1JZZ - chains A and L of the 4 polymer chains in the assembly; structure by X-ray diffraction, 3.80 A resolution.

== Chain A ==
Molecule: 23S rRNA
From: Deinococcus radiodurans
Sequence (2880 nucleotides; numbered 1 to 2880; the number before each row is that of its first residue):
     1 GGUCAAGAUAGUAAGGGUCCACGGUGGAUGCCCUGGCGCUGGAGCCGAUG
    51 AAGGACGCGAUUACCUGCGAAAAGCCCCGACGAGCUGGAGAUACGCUUUG
   101 ACUCGGGGAUGUCCGAAUGGGGAAACCCACCUCGUAAGAGGUAUCCGCAA
   151 GGAUGGGAACUCAGGGAACUGAAACAUCUCAGUACCUGAAGGAGAAGAAA
   201 GAGAAUUCGAUUCCGUUAGUAGCGGCGAGCGAACCCGGAUCAGCCCAAAC
   251 CGAAACGCUUGCGUUUCGGGGUUGUAGGACCAGUUUUUAAGAUUCAACCC
   301 CUCAAGCCGAAGUGGCUGGAAAGCUACACCUCAGAAGGUGAGAGUCCUGU
   351 AGGCGAACGAGCGGUUGACUGUACUGGCACCUGAGUAGGUCGUUGUUCGU
   401 GAAACGAUGACUGAAUCCGCGCGGACCACCGCGCAAGGCUAAAUACUCCC
   451 AGUGACCGAUAGCGCAUAGUACCGUGAGGGAAAGGUGAAAAGAACCCCGG
   501 GAGGGGAGUGAAAGAGAACCUGAAACCGUGGACUUACAAGCAGUCAUGGC
   551 ACCUUAUGCGUGUUAUGGCGUGCCUAUUGAAGCAUGAGCCGGCGACUUAG
   601 ACCUGACGUGCGAGCUUAAGUUGAAAAACGGAGGCGGAGCGAAAGCGAGU
   651 CCGAAUAGGGCGGCAUUAGUACGUCGGGCUAGACUCGAAACCAGGUGAGC
   701 UAAGCAUGACCAGGUUGAAACCCCCGUGACAGGGGGCGGAGGACCGAACC
   751 GGUGCCUGCUGAAACAGUCUCGGAUGAGUUGUGUUUAGGAGUGAAAAGCU
   801 AACCGAACCUGGAGAUAGCUAGUUCUCCCCGAAAUGUAUUGAGGUACAGC
   851 CUCGGAUGUUGACCAUGUCCUGUAGAGCACUCACAAGGCUAGGGGGCCUA
   901 CCAGCUUACCAAACCUUAUGAAACUCCGAAGGGGCACGCGUUUAGUCCGG
   951 GAGUGAGGCUGCGAGAGCUAACUUCCGUAGCCGAGAGGGAAACAACCCAG
  1001 ACCAUCAGCUAAGGUCCCUAAAUGAUCGCUCAGUGGUUAAGGAUGUGUCG
  1051 UCGCAUAGACAGCCAGGAGGUUGGCUUAGAAGCAGCCACCCUUCAAAGAG
  1101 UGCGUAAUAGCUCACUGGUCGAGUGACGAUGCGCCGAAAAUGAUCGGGGC
  1151 UCAAGUGAUCUACCGAAGCUAUGGAUUCAACUCGCGAAGCGAGUUGUCUG
  1201 GUAGGGGAGCGUUCAGUCCGCGGAGAAGCCAUACCGGAAGGAGUGGUGGA
  1251 GCCGACUGAAGUGCGGAUGCCGGCAUGAGUAACGAUAAAAGAAGUGAGAA
  1301 UCUUCUUCGCCGUAAGGACAAGGGUUCCUGGGGAAGGGUCGUCCGCCCAG
  1351 GGAAAGUCGGGACCUAAGGUGAGGCCGAACGGCGCAGCCGAUGGACAGCA
  1401 GGUCAAGAUUCCUGCACCGAUCAUGUGGAGUGAUGGAGGGACGCAUUACG
  1451 CUAUCCAAUGCCAAGCUAUGGCUAUGCUGGUUGGUACGCUCAAGGGCGAU
  1501 CGGGUCAGAAAAUCUACCGGUCACAUGCCUCAGACGUAUCGGGAGCUUCC
  1551 UCGGAAGCGAAGUUGGAAACGCGACGGUGCCAAGAAAAGCUUCUAAACGU
  1601 UGAAACAUGAUUGCCCGUACCGCAAACCGACACAGGUGUCCGAGUGUCAA
  1651 UGCACUAAGGCGCGCGAGAGAACCCUCGUUAAGGAACUUUGCAAUCUCAC
  1701 CCCGUAACUUCGGAAGAAGGGGUCCCCACGCUUCGCGUGGGGCGCAGUGA
  1751 AUAGGCCCAGGCGACUGUUUACCAAAAUCACAGCACUCUGCCAACACGAA
  1801 CAGUGGACGUAUAGGGUGUGACGCCUGCCCGGUGCCGGAAGGUCAAGUGG
  1851 AGCGGUGCAAGCUGCGAAAUGAAGCCCCGGUGAACGGCGGCCGUAACUAU
  1901 AACGGUCCUAAGGUAGCGAAAUUCCUUGUCGGGUAAGUUCCGACCUGCAC
  1951 GAAAGGCGUAACGAUCUGGGCGCUGUCUCAACGAGGGACUCGGUGAAAUU
  2001 GAAUUGGCUGUAAAGAUGCGGCCUACCCGUAGCAGGACGAAAAGACCCCG
  2051 UGGAGCUUUACUAUAGUCUGGCAUUGGGAUUCGGGUUUCUCUGCGUAGGA
  2101 UAGGUGGGAGCCUGCGAAACUGGCCUUUUGGGGUCGGUGGAGGCAACGGU
  2151 GAAAUACCACCCUGAGAAACUUGGAUUUCUAACCUGAAAAAUCACUUUCG
  2201 GGGACCGUGCUUGGCGGGUAGUUUGACUGGGGCGGUCGCCUCCCAAAAUG
  2251 UAACGGAGGCGCCCAAAGGUCACCUCAAGACGGUUGGAAAUCGUCUGUAG
  2301 AGCGCAAAGGUAGAAGGUGGCUUGACUGCGAGACUGACACGUCGAGCAGG
  2351 GAGGAAACUCGGGCUUAGUGAACCGGUGGUACCGUGUGGAAGGGCCAUCG
  2401 AUCAACGGAUAAAAGUUACCCCGGGGAUAACAGGCUGAUCUCCCCCGAGA
  2451 GUCCAUAUCGGCGGGGAGGUUUGGCACCUCGAUGUCGGCUCGUCGCAUCC
  2501 UGGGGCUGAAGAAGGUCCCAAGGGUUGGGCUGUUCGCCCAUUAAAGCGGC
  2551 ACGCGAGCUGGGUUCAGAACGUCGUGAGACAGUUCGGUCUCUAUCCGCUA
  2601 CGGGCGCAGGAGAAUUGAGGGGAGUUGCUCCUAGUACGAGAGGACCGGAG
  2651 UGAACGGACCGCUGGUCUCCCUGCUGUCGUACCAACGGCACAUGCAGGGU
  2701 AGCUAUGUCCGGAACGGAUAACCGCUGAAAGCAUCUAAGCGGGAAGCCAG
  2751 CCCCAAGAUGAGUUCUCCCACUGUUUAUCAGGUAAGACUCCCGGAAGACC
  2801 ACCGGGUUAAGAGGCCAGGCGUGCACGCAUAGCAAUGUGUUCAGCGGACU
  2851 GGUGCUCAUCAGUCGAGGUCUUGACCACUC
Disordered / not traced: 249-289, 374-383, 893-908, 2098-2102, 2111-2116, 2126-2131, 2141-2156, 2775-2777, 2878-2880
Small-molecule neighbours:
  - Mg2+ (MG): A2045, C2420, C2421
  - roxithromycin (ROX): C1773, A2040, A2041, A2042, A2045, A2482, G2484, U2588, C2589, U2590
What the authors report for this chain:
  - binding site for roxithromycin: A2041, A2042, A2045, G2484, U2588

== Chain L ==
Molecule: Ribosomal Protein L22
From: Deinococcus radiodurans
UniProtKB: Q9RXJ7 (RL22_DEIRA); residues 1-134 here = UniProt positions 1-134
Chain sequence (134 residues; row label = number of the first residue in the row):
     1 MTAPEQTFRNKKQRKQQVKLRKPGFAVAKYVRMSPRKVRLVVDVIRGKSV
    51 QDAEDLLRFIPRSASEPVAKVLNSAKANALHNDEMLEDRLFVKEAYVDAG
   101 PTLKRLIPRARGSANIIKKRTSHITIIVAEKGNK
Disordered / not traced: 1-4

== How chain A and chain L interact ==
Residue-residue contacts - 22 pairs, chain A then chain L:
  G24(A) with Ala99(L), sugar contact
  G26(A) with Pro101(L), phosphate contact
  C498(A) with Ser74(L), base contact
  G504(A) with Ala26(L), sugar contact
  G506(A) with Arg21(L), phosphate contact
  A512(A) with Gln16(L), phosphate contact
  A513(A) with Lys19(L), phosphate contact
  G514(A) with Lys15(L), base contact
  U760(A) with Ala110(L), phosphate contact
  G761(A) with Arg109(L), phosphate contact; Ala110(L), phosphate contact
  A763(A) with Ala110(L), phosphate contact
  A764(A) with Arg111(L), sugar contact; Gly112(L), base contact
  G1225(A) with Lys12(L), base contact
  A1630(A) with Pro108(L), base contact; Ala114(L), base contact
  G1992(A) with Arg62(L), phosphate contact
  G1993(A) with Arg62(L), phosphate contact
  G1995(A) with Lys119(L), phosphate contact
  A1996(A) with Ile117(L), sugar contact; Lys118(L), phosphate contact
Other interface residues (no listed pair), chain A (22 interface residues in all): U25, C497, G503, U1994
Other interface residues (no listed pair), chain L (28 interface residues in all): Lys22, Pro23, Ala28, Lys29, Met33, Ser63, Asn73, Ala77, Asp98

== Summary ==
22 residues of chain A and 28 residues of chain L are in contact. Ligands of chain A: roxithromycin and Mg2+.
From the paper: a binding site for roxithromycin at A2041(A), A2042(A) and A2045(A) among others.
Chain A is 23S rRNA and chain L is Ribosomal Protein L22, both from Deinococcus radiodurans; the structure,
Structural Basis for the Interaction of Antibiotics with the Peptidyl Transferase Center in Eubacteria, was
determined by X-ray diffraction, deposited together with 1J5A, 1JZX, 1JZY and 1K01.
